PDB entry 9KET | electron microscopy, 3.46 A resolution | chains D and G of the 10 polymer chains in the assembly

== Chain D ==
Name: DNA-directed RNA polymerase subunit beta'
Source organism: Mycobacterium tuberculosis H37Rv
Notes: EC 2.7.7.6
Reference sequence: P9WGY7 (RPOC_MYCTU); numbering as in UniProt (aligned over 1-1316)
Sequence (1316 residues; numbered 1 to 1316; the number before each row is that of its first residue):
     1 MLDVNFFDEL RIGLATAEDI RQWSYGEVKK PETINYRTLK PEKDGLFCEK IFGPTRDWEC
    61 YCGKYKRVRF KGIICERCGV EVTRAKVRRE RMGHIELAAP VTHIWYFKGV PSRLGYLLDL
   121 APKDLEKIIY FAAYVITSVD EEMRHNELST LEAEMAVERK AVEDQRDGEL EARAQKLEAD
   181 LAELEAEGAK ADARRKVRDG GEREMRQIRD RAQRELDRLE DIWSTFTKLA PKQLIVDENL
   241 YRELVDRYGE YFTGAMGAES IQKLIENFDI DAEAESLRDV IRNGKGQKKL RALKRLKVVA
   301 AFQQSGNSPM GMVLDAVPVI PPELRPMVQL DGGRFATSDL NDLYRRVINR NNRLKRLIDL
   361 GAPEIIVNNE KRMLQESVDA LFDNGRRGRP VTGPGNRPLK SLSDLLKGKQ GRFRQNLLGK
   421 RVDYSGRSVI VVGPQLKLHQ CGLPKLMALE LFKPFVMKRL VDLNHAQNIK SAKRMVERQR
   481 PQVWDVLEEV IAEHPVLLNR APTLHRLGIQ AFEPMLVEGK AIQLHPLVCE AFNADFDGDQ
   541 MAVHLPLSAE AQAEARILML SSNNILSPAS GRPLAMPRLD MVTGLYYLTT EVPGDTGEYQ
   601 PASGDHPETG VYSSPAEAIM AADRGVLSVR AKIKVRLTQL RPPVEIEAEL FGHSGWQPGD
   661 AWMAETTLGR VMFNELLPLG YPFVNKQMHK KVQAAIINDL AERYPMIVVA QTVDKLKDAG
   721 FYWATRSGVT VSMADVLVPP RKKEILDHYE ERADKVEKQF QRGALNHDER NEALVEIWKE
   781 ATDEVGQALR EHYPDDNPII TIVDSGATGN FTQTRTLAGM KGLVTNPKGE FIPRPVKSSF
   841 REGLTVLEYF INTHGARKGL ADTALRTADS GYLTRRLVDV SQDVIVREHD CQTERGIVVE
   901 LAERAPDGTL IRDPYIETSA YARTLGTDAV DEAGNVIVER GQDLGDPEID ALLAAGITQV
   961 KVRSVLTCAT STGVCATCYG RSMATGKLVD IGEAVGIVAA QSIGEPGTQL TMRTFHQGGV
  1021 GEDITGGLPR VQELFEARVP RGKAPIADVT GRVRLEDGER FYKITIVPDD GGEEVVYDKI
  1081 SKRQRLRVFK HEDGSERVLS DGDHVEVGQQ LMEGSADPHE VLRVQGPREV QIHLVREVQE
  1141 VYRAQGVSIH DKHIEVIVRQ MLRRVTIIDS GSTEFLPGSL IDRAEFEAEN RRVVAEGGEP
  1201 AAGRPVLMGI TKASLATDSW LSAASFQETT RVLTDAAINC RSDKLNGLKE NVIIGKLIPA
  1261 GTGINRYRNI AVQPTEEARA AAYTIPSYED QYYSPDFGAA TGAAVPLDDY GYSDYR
Not modelled in the structure: 1015-1022, 1091-1096, 1283-1316
UniProt features mapped onto this chain:
  - binding site (Zn(2+)): Cys60, Cys62, Cys75, Cys78, Cys891, Cys968, Cys975, Cys978
  - binding site (Mg(2+)): Asp535, Asp537, Asp539
Metal / ion sites: Zn2+ site 1: Cys60, Tyr61, Arg77, Cys78; Mg2+: Asp537, Asp539; Zn2+ site 2: Cys891, Cys968, Cys978

== Chain G ==
Molecule: Template strand DNA
Sequence (76 nucleotides; numbered 1 to 76; the number before each row is that of its first residue):
     1 TGCATCCGTG AGTCGAGGGT AATAAGGCAG ATGAGATGAA GGCGCCGAAG GGCGTAAATG
    61 AACGCCGGGT GAACCC
Not modelled in the structure: 54-76

== How chain D and chain G interact ==
Contacting residue pairs - 20 pairs, chain D then chain G:
  Lys108(D) with DG8(G), salt bridge to the phosphate
  Gln287(D) with DT1(G), base contact
  Arg386(D) with DT9(G), salt bridge to the phosphate
  Lys409(D) with DG12(G), salt bridge to the phosphate; DT13(G), salt bridge to the phosphate
  Arg421(D) with DG15(G), salt bridge to the phosphate
  Arg427(D) with DC14(G), sugar contact; DG15(G), salt bridge to the phosphate
  Pro502(D) with DT13(G), base contact
  Ala864(D) with DG12(G), base contact
  Thr867(D) with DG12(G), base contact
  Ala868(D) with DG12(G), base contact
  Tyr872(D) with DG10(G), phosphate contact; DA11(G), sugar contact
  Arg875(D) with DG10(G), phosphate contact; DA11(G), salt bridge to the phosphate
  Gln1227(D) with DG10(G), hydrogen bond to the sugar
  Glu1228(D) with DT9(G), sugar contact; DG10(G), phosphate contact
  Thr1230(D) with DT9(G), phosphate contact
Also at the interface, not in a pair above, chain D (21 interface residues in all): Arg334, Gly395, Arg397, Arg414, Ala501, Gln540
Also at the interface, not in a pair above, chain G (10 interface residues in all): DT20

== In short ==
The interface between chain D and chain G involves 21 residues on one side and 10 on the other; the contacts
include 1 hydrogen bond and 7 salt bridges. Polar pairs include Gln1227(D)-DG10(G), Lys108(D)-DG8(G) and
Arg386(D)-DT9(G).
Chain D is DNA-directed RNA polymerase subunit beta' (Mycobacterium tuberculosis H37Rv) and chain G is
Template strand DNA; the structure, Cryo-EM structure of Mycobacterium tuberculosis transcription activation
complex with two PhoP molecules(composite map), was determined by electron microscopy together with 9JI2, 9KEU
and 9KEV from the same study.
